Entry 1KU8 (X-ray diffraction, 1.75 A resolution); this record covers chains A and D of the 8 polymer chains in the assembly.

== Chain A ==
Molecule: Jacalin alpha chain
From: Artocarpus integer
UniProt: P18670 (LECA_ARTIN); residue numbers follow UniProt; this construct covers 1-133
Sequence (133 residues; row label = number of the first residue in the row):
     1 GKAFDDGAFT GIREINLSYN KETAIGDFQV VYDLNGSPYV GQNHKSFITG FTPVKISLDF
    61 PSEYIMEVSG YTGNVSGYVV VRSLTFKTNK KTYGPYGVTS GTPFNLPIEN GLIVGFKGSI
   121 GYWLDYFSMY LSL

== Chain D ==
Molecule: Jacalin beta chain
From: Artocarpus integer
UniProt: P18671 (LEC1_ARTIN); residues 1-18 here correspond to UniProt positions 61-78 (UniProt number = residue number + 60)
Sequence (18 residues; each row starts with the number of its first residue):
     1 NEQSGISQTV IVGPWGAK
Disordered / not traced: 1-2

== Interface between chain A and chain D ==
Contacting residue pairs (18; chain A residue first):
  Asn105(A) with Trp15(D), hydrogen bond (backbone-side chain)
  Pro107(A) with Val12(D); Gly13(D), hydrogen bond (backbone-backbone); Pro14(D); Trp15(D)
  Ile108(A) with Ile11(D)
  Glu109(A) with Ile11(D), hydrogen bond (backbone-backbone); Gly13(D); Pro14(D)
  Asn110(A) with Gln8(D); Thr9(D), hydrogen bond (side chain-backbone); Val10(D); Ile11(D), hydrogen bond (backbone-backbone)
  Leu131(A) with Val12(D), hydrophobic
  Ser132(A) with Val10(D)
  Leu133(A) with Gln8(D); Thr9(D); Val10(D)
Also at the interface, not in a pair above, chain A (10 interface residues in all): Leu106, Gly111

== Overview ==
10 residues of chain A and 8 residues of chain D are in contact; the contacts include 5 hydrogen bonds. Polar
pairs include Asn105(A)-Trp15(D), Asn110(A)-Thr9(D) and Pro107(A)-Gly13(D).
Chain A is Jacalin alpha chain and chain D is Jacalin beta chain, both from Artocarpus integer; the structure,
Crystal structure of Jacalin, was determined by X-ray diffraction together with 1KUJ from the same study.
